9BTW - chains A and N of the 7 polymer chains in the assembly; structure by electron microscopy, 3.00 A resolution.

== Chain A ==
Protein: Guanine nucleotide-binding protein G(s) subunit alpha isoforms short
Organism: Homo sapiens
UniProtKB: P63092 (GNAS2_HUMAN); residues 1-394 here = UniProt positions 1-394
Amino-acid sequence (394 residues; numbered 1 to 394; the number before each row is that of its first residue):
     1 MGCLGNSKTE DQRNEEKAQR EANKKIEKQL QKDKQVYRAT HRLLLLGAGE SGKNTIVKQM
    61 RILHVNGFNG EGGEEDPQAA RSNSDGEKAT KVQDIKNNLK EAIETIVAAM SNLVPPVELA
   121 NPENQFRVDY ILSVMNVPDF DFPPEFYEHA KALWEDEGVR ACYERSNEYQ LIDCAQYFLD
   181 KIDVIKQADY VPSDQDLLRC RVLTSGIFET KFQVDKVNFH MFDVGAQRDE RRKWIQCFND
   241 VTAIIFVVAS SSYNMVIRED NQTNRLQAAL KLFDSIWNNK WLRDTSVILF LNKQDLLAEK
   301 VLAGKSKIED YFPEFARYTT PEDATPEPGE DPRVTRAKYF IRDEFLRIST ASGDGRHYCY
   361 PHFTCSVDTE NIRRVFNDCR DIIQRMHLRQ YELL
Unresolved in the structure: 1-10, 61-203, 255-263
Sequence notes: engineered mutation N54 (Ser in P63092), A226 (Gly in P63092), A268 (Glu in P63092), K271 (Asn in P63092), D274 (Lys in P63092), K280 (Arg in P63092), D284 (Thr in P63092), T285 (Ile in P63092), S366 (Ala in P63092)

== Chain N ==
Protein: Nanobody 35
Organism: Lama glama
Notes: antibody fragment or engineered binder
Amino-acid sequence (138 residues; numbered 1 to 138; the number before each row is that of its first residue):
     1 QVQLQESGGG LVQPGGSLRL SCAASGFTFS NYKMNWVRQA PGKGLEWVSD ISQSGASISY
    61 TGSVKGRFTI SRDNAKNTLY LQMNSLKPED TAVYYCARCP APFTRDCFDV TSTTYAYRGQ
   121 GTQVTVSSHH HHHHEPEA
Unresolved in the structure: 129-138
Cystine bridges: C22-C96, C99-C107

== Interface between chain A and chain N ==
Pairs across the interface (30; chain A residue first):
  R228(A) - T114(N)  hydrogen bond
  D229(A) - D109(N)
  D229(A) - S112(N)
  D229(A) - T113(N)  hydrogen bond (side chain-backbone)
  D229(A) - T114(N)  hydrogen bond
  E230(A) - D109(N)
  E230(A) - T114(N)
  R231(A) - F108(N)
  R231(A) - D109(N)  hydrogen bond (backbone-side chain)
  R232(A) - P100(N)
  R232(A) - D109(N)  salt bridge
  N264(A) - E46(N)
  Q267(A) - W47(N)
  Q267(A) - T61(N)
  K271(A) - W47(N)
  S275(A) - D106(N)
  S275(A) - C107(N)
  S275(A) - F108(N)
  I276(A) - F108(N)  hydrophobic
  N278(A) - R105(N)
  N278(A) - D106(N)
  N279(A) - D106(N)  hydrogen bond
  N279(A) - F108(N)
  R283(A) - R105(N)
  D310(A) - S63(N)
  Y311(A) - G62(N)
  Y311(A) - S63(N)  hydrogen bond (backbone-backbone)
  P313(A) - G62(N)
  E314(A) - G62(N)
  E314(A) - K65(N)  salt bridge
Also at the interface, not in a pair above, chain A (18 interface residues in all): L272
Also at the interface, not in a pair above, chain N (21 interface residues in all): K43, D50, S59, T104, Y115, Y117

== Overview ==
Chain A and chain N form an interface of 18 and 21 residues respectively; the contacts include 6 hydrogen
bonds and 2 salt bridges. Polar pairs include R232(A)-D109(N), E314(A)-K65(N) and R228(A)-T114(N).
Chain A is Guanine nucleotide-binding protein G(s) subunit alpha isoforms short (Homo sapiens) and chain N is
Nanobody 35 (Lama glama); the structure, Human Amylin3 Receptor in complex with Gs and cagrilintide, was
determined by electron microscopy, deposited together with 9BLB, 9BLC, 9BLW, 9BP3, 9BQ3, 9BUB and 3 further
entries.
